1NSC - chains A and B; structure by X-ray diffraction, 1.70 A resolution.

# Chain A (and B)
Molecule: Neuraminidase
Source organism: Influenza B virus (STRAIN B/BEIJING/1/87)
Notes: EC 3.2.1.18; chain B of this document is another copy of the same molecule, construct and numbering; everything in this record applies to it too
UniProtKB: P27907 (NRAM_INBBE); numbering as in UniProt (aligned over 76-465)
Sequence (390 residues; numbered 76 to 465; the number before each row is that of its first residue):
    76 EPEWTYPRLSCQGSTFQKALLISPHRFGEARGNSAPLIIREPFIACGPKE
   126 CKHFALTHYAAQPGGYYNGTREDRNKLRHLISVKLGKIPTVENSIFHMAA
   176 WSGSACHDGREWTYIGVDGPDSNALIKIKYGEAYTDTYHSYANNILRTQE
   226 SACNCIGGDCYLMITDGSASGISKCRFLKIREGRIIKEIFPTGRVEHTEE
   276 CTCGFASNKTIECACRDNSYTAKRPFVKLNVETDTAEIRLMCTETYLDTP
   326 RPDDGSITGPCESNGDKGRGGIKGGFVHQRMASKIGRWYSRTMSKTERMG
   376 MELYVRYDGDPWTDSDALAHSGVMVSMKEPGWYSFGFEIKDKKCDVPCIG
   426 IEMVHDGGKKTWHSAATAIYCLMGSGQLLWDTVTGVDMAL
UniProt features mapped onto this chain:
  - active site: Asp-148 (Proton donor/acceptor), Tyr-408 (Nucleophile)
  - binding site (substrate): Arg-115, Arg-149, Glu-274, Glu-275, Arg-291, Arg-373
  - binding site (Ca(2+)): Asp-292, Thr-296, Asp-323, Gly-343, Gly-345
  - glycosylation (N-linked (GlcNAc...) asparagine): Asn-143, Asn-283
Cystine bridges: Cys-86/Cys-419, Cys-121/Cys-126, Cys-181/Cys-228, Cys-230/Cys-235, Cys-276/Cys-290, Cys-278/Cys-288, Cys-317/Cys-336, Cys-423/Cys-446
Covalent attachments: N-acetylglucosamine (NAG) linked to Asn-283
Metal / ion sites: Ca2+ site 1: Glu-167 (shared with Glu-167(B) of chain B); Ca2+ site 2: Asp-292, Thr-296, Asp-323, Gly-343, Gly-345
Ligand contacts: N-acetyl-alpha-neuraminic acid (SIA): Arg-115, Glu-116, Asp-148, Arg-149, Arg-153, Trp-176, Ser-177, Ile-220, Arg-222, Ala-244, Glu-274, Glu-275, Arg-291, Asn-293, Gly-346, Arg-373, Tyr-408

# Interface between chain A and chain B
Pairs across the interface - 84 pairs, chain A then chain B:
  Gly-107(A) / Asn-108(B)  hydrogen bond (backbone-side chain)
  Asn-108(A) / Asn-108(B)
  Ser-109(A) / Asn-108(B)  hydrogen bond (backbone-side chain)
  Ala-110(A) / Ser-109(B)
  Leu-112(A) / Phe-102(B)  hydrophobic
  His-133(A) / Arg-101(B)  hydrogen bond (backbone-side chain)
  Tyr-134(A) / Leu-96(B)  hydrogen bond (side chain-backbone)
  Tyr-134(A) / Ile-97(B)
  Tyr-134(A) / Ser-98(B)  hydrogen bond (side chain-backbone)
  Tyr-134(A) / Arg-101(B)  hydrogen bond (backbone-side chain)
  Tyr-134(A) / Phe-102(B)  hydrophobic
  Tyr-134(A) / Ile-163(B)
  Ala-135(A) / Arg-101(B)
  Ala-135(A) / Phe-102(B)
  Ala-136(A) / Phe-102(B)
  Pro-138(A) / Arg-106(B)
  Pro-138(A) / Gly-107(B)
  Pro-138(A) / Asn-108(B)
  Gly-139(A) / Glu-104(B)
  Gly-139(A) / Arg-106(B)  hydrogen bond (backbone-side chain)
  Gly-140(A) / Glu-104(B)  hydrogen bond (backbone-side chain)
  Gly-140(A) / Arg-106(B)
  Gly-140(A) / Leu-465(B)
  Tyr-141(A) / Arg-101(B)
  Tyr-141(A) / Glu-104(B)
  Tyr-141(A) / Gly-460(B)
  Tyr-141(A) / Val-461(B)
  Tyr-141(A) / Asp-462(B)  hydrogen bond (side chain-backbone)
  Tyr-141(A) / Leu-465(B)
  Asn-150(A) / Trp-455(B)
  Lys-151(A) / Lys-93(B)  hydrogen bond (backbone-side chain)
  Lys-151(A) / Trp-455(B)
  Lys-151(A) / Asp-456(B)  salt bridge
  Leu-152(A) / Leu-96(B)  hydrophobic
  Leu-152(A) / Arg-101(B)
  Leu-152(A) / Val-458(B)
  Leu-152(A) / Thr-459(B)
  Leu-152(A) / Gly-460(B)
  His-154(A) / Leu-95(B)
  His-154(A) / Leu-96(B)  hydrogen bond (side chain-backbone)
  Val-166(A) / Phe-102(B)  hydrophobic
  Val-166(A) / Ser-109(B)
  Glu-167(A) / Lys-162(B)  hydrogen bond (backbone-side chain)
  Glu-167(A) / Thr-165(B)  hydrogen bond
  Glu-167(A) / Glu-167(B)
  Glu-167(A) / Asn-168(B)
  Asn-168(A) / Lys-162(B)  hydrogen bond (backbone-side chain)
  Ser-169(A) / Lys-162(B)  hydrogen bond (backbone-side chain)
  Ile-170(A) / Gly-161(B)
  Ile-170(A) / Lys-162(B)
  Phe-171(A) / Leu-95(B)
  Phe-171(A) / Gly-161(B)  hydrogen bond (backbone-backbone)
  Phe-171(A) / Ile-163(B)  hydrophobic
  Met-173(A) / Ala-94(B)
  Ala-174(A) / Ala-94(B)  hydrogen bond (backbone-backbone)
  Trp-176(A) / Trp-455(B)
  Asp-193(A) / Lys-93(B)
  Asp-193(A) / Trp-455(B)
  Gly-194(A) / Trp-455(B)
  Pro-195(A) / Leu-454(B)
  Pro-195(A) / Trp-455(B)
  Asn-198(A) / Leu-454(B)
  Leu-200(A) / Gln-92(B)
  Leu-200(A) / Leu-454(B)  hydrophobic
  Lys-202(A) / Lys-93(B)  hydrogen bond (side chain-backbone)
  Lys-202(A) / Met-448(B)
  Glu-207(A) / Lys-124(B)
  Glu-207(A) / Ile-414(B)
  Ala-208(A) / Ile-414(B)  hydrophobic
  Ala-208(A) / Asp-416(B)
  Tyr-209(A) / Ala-94(B)
  Tyr-209(A) / Leu-95(B)
  Tyr-209(A) / Ile-414(B)  hydrophobic
  Tyr-209(A) / Val-421(B)
  Tyr-209(A) / Cys-446(B)  hydrophobic
  Tyr-209(A) / Met-448(B)  hydrophobic
  Thr-210(A) / Asp-416(B)
  Thr-212(A) / Met-448(B)
  Thr-212(A) / Gly-449(B)
  His-214(A) / Ser-450(B)  hydrogen bond (side chain-backbone)
  Glu-257(A) / Lys-417(B)  salt bridge
  Arg-259(A) / Cys-86(B)
  Arg-259(A) / Asp-416(B)  salt bridge
  Arg-259(A) / Cys-419(B)
Also at the interface, not in a pair above, chain A (45 interface residues in all): Tyr-142, His-172, Ala-199, Tyr-205, Asp-211
Also at the interface, not in a pair above, chain B (45 interface residues in all): His-100, Glu-125, Leu-160, Lys-415, Gly-451

# Overview
Chain A and chain B each contribute 45 residues to their interface, with 19 hydrogen bonds and 3 salt bridges.
Polar pairs include Lys-151(A)/Asp-456(B), Glu-257(A)/Lys-417(B) and Arg-259(A)/Asp-416(B). Chain A binds
N-acetyl-alpha-neuraminic acid. Covalently linked N-acetylglucosamine: at Asn-283(A).
Chain A and chain B are both Neuraminidase (Influenza B virus (STRAIN B/BEIJING/1/87)); the structure,
Influenza B virus neuraminidase can synthesize its own inhibitor, was determined by X-ray diffraction together
with 1NSD from the same study.
